PDB entry 4X55 | X-ray diffraction, 1.94 A resolution | chain A

== Chain A ==
Molecule: Beta-lactamase OXA-225
Source organism: Acinetobacter baumannii
UniProt: G5DE28 (G5DE28_ACIBA); numbering as in UniProt (aligned over 22-273)
Chain sequence (253 residues; each row starts with the number of its first residue):
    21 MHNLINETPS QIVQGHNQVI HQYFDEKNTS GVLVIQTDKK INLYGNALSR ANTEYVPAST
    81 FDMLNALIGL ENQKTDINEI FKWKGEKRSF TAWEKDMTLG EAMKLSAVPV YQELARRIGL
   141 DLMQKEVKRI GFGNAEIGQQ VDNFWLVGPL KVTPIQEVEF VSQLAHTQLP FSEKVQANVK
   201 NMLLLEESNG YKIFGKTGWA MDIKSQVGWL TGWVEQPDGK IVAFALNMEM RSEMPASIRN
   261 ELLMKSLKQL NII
Not modelled in the structure: 21-30
Differences from the reference sequence: initiating methionine (21); engineered mutation Asp82 (Lys in G5DE28)
Glycans and other covalent adducts: compound CTJ linked to Ser79
Ligand contacts: CTJ (1-({(2R)-2-[(1R)-1-{[(2Z)-2-(2-amino-1,3-thiazol-4-yl)-2-{[(2-carboxypropan-2-yl)oxy]imino}acetyl]amino}-2-oxoethyl]-4-carboxy-3,6-dihydro-2H-1,3-thiazin-5-yl}methyl)pyridinium): Ala78, Phe110, Trp113, Ser126, Val128, Leu166, Val167, Thr217, Gly218, Trp219, Ala220, Met221, Asp222, Ala256, Arg259
What the authors report for this chain:
  - binding site for CTJ: Ser79, Thr217, Arg259
  - catalytic residues: Ser79
  - specificity-determining residues: Ala220, Asp222 (proposed by the authors, not directly observed)
  - conformationally variable residues (loop rearrangement): Ala220 to Gly228
  - mutagenesis - K82D: decreased catalytic activity (citing earlier work)

== Overview ==
Compound CTJ is covalently linked to Ser79. From the paper: the catalytic residue Ser79; K82D reduces
catalytic activity.
Chain A is Beta-lactamase OXA-225 (Acinetobacter baumannii); the structure, Structure of the class D
Beta-Lactamase OXA-225 K82D in Acyl-Enzyme Complex with Ceftazidime, was determined by X-ray diffraction
together with 4X53 and 4X56 from the same study.
